7NME - chains A and C of the 5 polymer chains in the assembly; structure by X-ray diffraction, 2.20 A resolution.

[Chain A]
Molecule: MHC class I antigen
Organism: Homo sapiens
UniProt: A0A411J078 (A0A411J078_HUMAN); residues 1-276 here correspond to UniProt positions 25-300 (UniProt number = residue number + 24)
Sequence (276 residues; row label = number of the first residue in the row):
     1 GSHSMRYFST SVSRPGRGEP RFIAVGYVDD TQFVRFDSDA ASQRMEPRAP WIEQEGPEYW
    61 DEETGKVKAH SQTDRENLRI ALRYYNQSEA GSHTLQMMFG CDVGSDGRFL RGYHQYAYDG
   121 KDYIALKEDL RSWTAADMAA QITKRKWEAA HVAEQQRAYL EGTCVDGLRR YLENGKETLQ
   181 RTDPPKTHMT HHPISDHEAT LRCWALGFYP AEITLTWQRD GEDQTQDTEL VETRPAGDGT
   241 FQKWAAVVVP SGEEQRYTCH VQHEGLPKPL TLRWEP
Disulfides: Cys-101/Cys-164, Cys-203/Cys-259

[Chain C]
Molecule: Gln-leu-pro-arg-leu-phe-pro-leu-leu
Sequence (9 residues; each row starts with the number of its first residue):
     1 QLPRLFPLL

[Interface between chain A and chain C]
Pairs across the interface - 40 pairs, chain A then chain C:
  Met-5(A) / Gln-1(C)
  Tyr-7(A) / Gln-1(C)  hydrogen bond (side chain-backbone)
  Tyr-7(A) / Leu-2(C)  hydrophobic
  Met-45(A) / Leu-2(C)  hydrophobic
  Glu-63(A) / Gln-1(C)
  Glu-63(A) / Leu-2(C)  hydrogen bond (side chain-backbone)
  Lys-66(A) / Leu-2(C)  hydrogen bond (side chain-backbone)
  Lys-66(A) / Pro-3(C)
  Lys-66(A) / Arg-4(C)
  Val-67(A) / Leu-2(C)  hydrophobic
  His-70(A) / Phe-6(C)
  Thr-73(A) / Phe-6(C)
  Thr-73(A) / Pro-7(C)
  Thr-73(A) / Leu-8(C)
  Glu-76(A) / Leu-8(C)
  Asn-77(A) / Pro-7(C)  hydrogen bond (side chain-backbone)
  Asn-77(A) / Leu-8(C)
  Asn-77(A) / Leu-9(C)  hydrogen bond (side chain-backbone)
  Ile-80(A) / Leu-9(C)
  Tyr-84(A) / Leu-9(C)  hydrogen bond (side chain-backbone)
  Met-97(A) / Phe-6(C)  hydrophobic
  Phe-99(A) / Leu-2(C)  hydrophobic
  Phe-99(A) / Pro-3(C)
  Phe-99(A) / Phe-6(C)  hydrophobic
  His-114(A) / Pro-7(C)
  Tyr-116(A) / Pro-7(C)
  Tyr-123(A) / Leu-9(C)  hydrophobic
  Thr-143(A) / Leu-9(C)  hydrogen bond (side chain-backbone)
  Trp-147(A) / Pro-7(C)  hydrophobic
  Trp-147(A) / Leu-8(C)  hydrogen bond (side chain-backbone)
  Trp-147(A) / Leu-9(C)  hydrophobic
  Val-152(A) / Pro-7(C)  hydrophobic
  Gln-156(A) / Leu-5(C)  hydrogen bond (side chain-backbone)
  Tyr-159(A) / Gln-1(C)  hydrogen bond (side chain-backbone)
  Tyr-159(A) / Leu-2(C)
  Tyr-159(A) / Pro-3(C)
  Thr-163(A) / Gln-1(C)
  Gly-167(A) / Gln-1(C)
  Arg-170(A) / Gln-1(C)  hydrogen bond
  Tyr-171(A) / Gln-1(C)  hydrogen bond (side chain-backbone)
Also at the interface, not in a pair above, chain A (31 interface residues in all): Tyr-59, Leu-95, Lys-146, Cys-164, Asp-166

[In short]
Chain A and chain C form an interface of 31 and 9 residues respectively, with 12 hydrogen bonds. Polar pairs
include Tyr-7(A)/Gln-1(C), Glu-63(A)/Leu-2(C) and Lys-66(A)/Leu-2(C).
Chain A is MHC class I antigen (Homo sapiens) and chain C is Gln-leu-pro-arg-leu-phe-pro-leu-leu; the
structure, Human MHC Class I, A24 Allele presenting QLPRLFPLL, Complex with 4C6 TCR, was determined by X-ray
diffraction.
